7PS4 - chains E and L of the 3 polymer chains in the assembly; structure by X-ray diffraction, 1.94 A resolution.

# Chain E
Molecule: Spike protein S1
From: Severe acute respiratory syndrome coronavirus 2
Reference sequence: P0DTC2 (SPIKE_SARS2); residue numbers follow UniProt; this construct covers 333-526
Amino-acid sequence (210 residues; numbered 319 to 528; the number before each row is that of its first residue):
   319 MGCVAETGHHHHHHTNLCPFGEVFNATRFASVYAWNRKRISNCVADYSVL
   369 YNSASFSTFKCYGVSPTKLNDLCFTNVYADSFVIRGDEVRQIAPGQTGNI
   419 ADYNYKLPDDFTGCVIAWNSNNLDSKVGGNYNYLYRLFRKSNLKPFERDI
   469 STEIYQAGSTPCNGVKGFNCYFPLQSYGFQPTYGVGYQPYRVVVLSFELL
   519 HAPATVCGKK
Disordered / not traced: 319-332, 527-528
Disulfide bonds: C336-C361, C379-C432, C391-C525, C480-C488
Glycans and other covalent adducts: N-acetylglucosamine (NAG) linked to N343
Construct notes: initiating methionine (319); expression tag (320-332, 527-528); variant N417 (Lys in P0DTC2), K484 (Glu in P0DTC2), Y501 (Asn in P0DTC2)
Curated features (UniProtKB/Swiss-Prot):
  - region: R403 to D405 (Integrin-binding motif), N448 to F456 (Immunodominant HLA epitope recognized by the CD8+)
  - glycosylation: N343 (N-linked (GlcNAc...) (complex) asparagine)
  - natural variant: G339 (G339D: In strain: Omicron/BA.1, Omicron/BA.2 and 4 more; G339H: In strain: Omicron/BA.2.75, Omicron/XBB.1.5 and 1 more), R346 (R346K: In strain: Mu/B.1.621; R346T: In strain: Omicron/BQ.1.1, Omicron/XBB.1.5 and 1 more), L368 (L368I: In strain: Omicron/XBB.1.5, Omicron/EG.5.1), S371 (S371F: In strain: Omicron/BA.2, Omicron/BA.2.12.1 and 6 more; S371L: In strain: Omicron/BA.1), S373 (S373P: In strain: Omicron/BA.1, Omicron/BA.2 and 7 more), S375 (S375F: In strain: Omicron/BA.1, Omicron/BA.2 and 7 more), T376 (T376A: In strain: Omicron/BA.2, Omicron/BA.2.12.1 and 5 more), D405 (D405N: In strain: Omicron/BA.2, Omicron/BA.2.12.1 and 6 more), R408 (R408S: In strain: Omicron/BA.2, Omicron/BA.2.12.1 and 6 more), N417 (K417N: In strain: Beta/B.1.351, Omicron/BA.1 and 8 more; this construct carries the variant), N440 (N440K: In strain: Omicron/BA.1, Omicron/BA.2 and 7 more), K444 (K444T: In strain: Omicron/BQ.1.1), 16 further natural variant entries in UniProt
  - mutagenesis: N343 (N343Q: Reduced viral infectivity), L452 (L452R: Increased resistance to neutralizing antibodies. Decreases HLA binding to NF9 epitope. Increased binding affinity to human ACE2), Y453 (Y453F: Decreased HLA binding to NF9 epitope. Increased binding affinity to human ACE2), A475 (A475V: Increased resistance to neutralizing antibodies), V483 (V483A: Increased resistance to neutralizing antibodies), F490 (F490L: Increased resistance to neutralizing antibodies and human covalescent sera neutralization), Q493 (Q493N: Reduced host ACE2-binding affinity in vitro; Q493Y: Reduced host ACE2-binding affinity in vitro), H519 (H519P: Increased resistance to human covalescent sera neutralization)
Reported in the primary citation:
  - contacts within the chain: K484-F490 (hydrophobic contact)

# Chain L
Molecule: Beta-38 Fab light chain
From: Homo sapiens
Notes: antibody fragment or engineered binder
Amino-acid sequence (216 residues; each row starts with the number of its first residue):
     1 QSVLTQPPSASGTPGQRVTISCSGSSSNLGGNTVNWYQQLPGTAPKLLIY
    51 SNNQRPSGVPDRFSGSKSGTSASLAISGLQSEDEADYYCAAWDDSLNGPV
   101 FGTGTKVTVLGQPKANPTVTLFPPSSEELQANKATLVCLISDFYPGAVTV
   151 AWKADSSPVKAGVETTTPSKQSNNKYAASSYLSLTPEQWKSHRSYSCQVT
   201 HEGSTVEKTVAPTECS
Disordered / not traced: 214-216
Disulfide bonds: C22-C89, C138-C197

# Chain E / chain L interface
Contacting residue pairs (8; chain E residue first):
  Y449(E) - S26(L)  hydrogen bond
  Y449(E) - G30(L)
  Y449(E) - G69(L)
  Y449(E) - T70(L)
  V483(E) - W92(L)  hydrophobic
  K484(E) - N32(L)  hydrogen bond
  K484(E) - W92(L)
  K484(E) - D94(L)  salt bridge
Other interface residues (no listed pair), chain E (6 interface residues in all): G446, G485, S494
Other interface residues (no listed pair), chain L (8 interface residues in all): N97
Interface features reported in the paper:
  - specific contacts: W92(L)-K484(E) (hydrophobic contact), D94(L)-K484(E) (salt bridge)

# Summary
Chain E and chain L form an interface of 6 and 8 residues respectively, with 2 hydrogen bonds and 1 salt
bridge. Among the polar pairs are K484(E)-D94(L), Y449(E)-S26(L) and K484(E)-N32(L). The paper describes a
hydrophobic contact between W92(L) and K484(E); a salt bridge between D94(L) and K484(E). From the paper:
contacts within the chain involving F490(E) and K484(E).
Here chain E is Spike protein S1 (Severe acute respiratory syndrome coronavirus 2) and chain L is Beta-38 Fab
light chain (Homo sapiens). Entry 7PS4 (Crystal structure of the receptor binding domain of SARS-CoV-2 beta
variant spike glycoprotein in complex with ...) was determined by X-ray diffraction together with 7PS0, 7PS3,
7Q9K and 7Q9P from the same study.
